Entry 8VAN (electron microscopy, 7.70 A resolution (low resolution: residue-level contacts below are approximate; hydrogen-bond / salt-bridge calls are withheld)); this record covers chains D and G of the 7 polymer chains in the assembly.

# Chain D
Name: DNA polymerase III subunit tau
Organism: Escherichia coli
Notes: EC 2.7.7.7
Reference sequence: P06710 (DPO3X_ECOLI); numbering as in UniProt (aligned over 1-373)
Chain sequence (376 residues; each row starts with the number of its first residue; numbers below 1 keep their minus sign (Gly-2 is residue -2)):
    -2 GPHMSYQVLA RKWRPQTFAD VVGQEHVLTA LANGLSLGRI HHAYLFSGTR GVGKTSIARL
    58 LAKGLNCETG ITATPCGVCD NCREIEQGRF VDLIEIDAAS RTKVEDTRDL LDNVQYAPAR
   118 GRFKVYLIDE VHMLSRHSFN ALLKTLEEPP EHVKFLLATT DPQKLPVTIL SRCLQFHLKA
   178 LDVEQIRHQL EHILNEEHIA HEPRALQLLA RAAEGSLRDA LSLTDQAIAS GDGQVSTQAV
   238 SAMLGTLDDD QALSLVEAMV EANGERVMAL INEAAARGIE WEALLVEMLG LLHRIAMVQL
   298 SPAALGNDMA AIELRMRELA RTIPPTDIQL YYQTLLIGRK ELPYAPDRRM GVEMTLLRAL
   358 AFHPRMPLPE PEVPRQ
Not modelled in the structure: -2 to 1, 361-373
Sequence notes: expression tag (-2 to 0)
Curated features (UniProtKB/Swiss-Prot):
  - binding site (ATP): Gly45 to Thr52
  - binding site (Zn(2+)): Cys64, Cys73, Cys76, Cys79
  - mutagenesis: Gly118 (G118D: In dnaX2016(Ts); present in both isoforms, unable to grow at 42 degrees Celsius)
Reported in the primary citation:
  - catalytic residues: Glu127 (citing earlier work)
  - mutagenesis - K141A: decreased catalytic activity

# Chain G
Name: Beta sliding clamp
Organism: Escherichia coli
Reference sequence: C3SLM2 (C3SLM2_ECOLX); numbering as in UniProt (aligned over 1-366)
Chain sequence (369 residues; numbered -2 to 366; the number before each row is that of its first residue; numbers below 1 keep their minus sign (Gly-2 is residue -2)):
    -2 GPHMKFTVER EHLLKPLQQV SGPLGGRPTL PILGNLLLQV ADGTLSLTGT DLEMEMVARV
    58 ALVQPHEPGA TTVPARKFFD ICRGLPEGAE IAVQLEGERM LVRSGRSRFS LSTLPAADFP
   118 NLDDWQSEVE FTLPQATMKR LIEATQFSMA HQDVRYYLNG MLFETEGEEL RTVATDGHRL
   178 AVCSMPIGQS LPSHSVIVPR KGVIELMRML DGGDNPLRVQ IGSNNIRAHV GDFIFTSKLV
   238 DGRFPDYRRV LPKNPDKHLE AGCDLLKQAF ARAAILSNEK FRGVRLYVSE NQLKITANNP
   298 EQEEAEEILD VTYSGAEMEI GFNVSYVLDV LNALKCENVR MMLTDSVSSV QIEDAASQSA
   358 AYVVMPMRL
Not modelled in the structure: -2 to 0
Sequence notes: expression tag (-2 to 0)

# How chain D and chain G interact
Pairs across the interface - 27 pairs, chain D then chain G:
  Glu81(D) with Arg246(G)
  Arg86(D) with Arg152(G); Arg240(G)
  Phe87(D) with Arg152(G)
  Glu92(D) with Arg152(G)
  Leu108(D) with Arg365(G)
  Asp109(D) with Arg365(G)
  Asn110(D) with His175(G)
  Val111(D) with Arg365(G)
  Gln112(D) with Met364(G); Arg365(G); Leu366(G)
  Tyr113(D) with His175(G); Asn320(G); Tyr323(G); Met362(G); Pro363(G); Met364(G)
  Ala114(D) with Leu366(G)
  Ala116(D) with Val247(G); Lys250(G); Ser346(G)
  Arg117(D) with Arg246(G)
  Pro147(D) with Arg365(G); Leu366(G)
  Glu148(D) with Leu366(G)
  His149(D) with Leu366(G)
Interface residues without a listed pair, chain D (17 interface residues in all): Leu90
Interface residues without a listed pair, chain G (20 interface residues in all): Tyr153, Pro242, Asp243, Leu248, Pro249, Phe278

# Overview
17 residues of chain D and 20 residues of chain G are in contact. From UniProt: 8 ATP-binding residues, 4
Zn2+-binding residues and one mutagenesis site on chain D. The paper reports the catalytic residue Glu127(D);
K141A of chain D reduces catalytic activity.
Chain D is DNA polymerase III subunit tau and chain G is Beta sliding clamp, both from Escherichia coli; the
structure, Structure of the E. coli clamp loader bound to the beta clamp in an Initial-Binding conformation,
was determined by electron microscopy, deposited together with 8VAL, 8VAM, 8VAP, 8VAQ, 8VAR, 8VAS and 8VAT.
